Entry 1QO2 (X-ray diffraction, 1.85 A resolution); this record covers chain A.

Chain A:
Molecule: 1-(5-phosphoribosyl)-5-[(5-phosphoribosylamino)methylideneamino] imidazole-4-carboxamide isomerase
Source organism: Thermotoga maritima
Notes: EC 5.3.1.15
UniProtKB: Q9X0C7 (Q9X0C7); residue numbers follow UniProt; this construct covers 1-241
Chain sequence (241 residues; row label = number of the first residue in the row):
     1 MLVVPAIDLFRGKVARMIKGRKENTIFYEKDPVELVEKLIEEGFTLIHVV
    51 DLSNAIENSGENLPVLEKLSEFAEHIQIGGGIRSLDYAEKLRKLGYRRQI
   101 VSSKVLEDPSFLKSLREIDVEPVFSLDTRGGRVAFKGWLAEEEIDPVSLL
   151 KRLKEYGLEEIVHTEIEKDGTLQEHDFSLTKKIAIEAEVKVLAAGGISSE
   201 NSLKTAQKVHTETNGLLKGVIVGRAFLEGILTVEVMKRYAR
Modified / non-standard residues: Mse1 (selenomethionine; parent Met); Mse17 (selenomethionine; parent Met); Mse236 (selenomethionine; parent Met)
Curated features (UniProtKB/Swiss-Prot):
  - active site: D8 (Proton acceptor), D127 (Proton donor)
  - mutagenesis: D8 (D8N: Loss of activity), H48 (H48A: Decrease in activity), D51 (D51N: Decrease in activity), R83 (R83N: Decrease in activity), D127 (D127N: Almost no activity), T164 (T164A: Strong decrease in activity)

Overview:
Curated annotation (UniProt) lists active-site residues D8 and D127 and 6 mutagenesis sites.
Chain A is 1-(5-phosphoribosyl)-5-[(5-phosphoribosylamino)methylideneamino] imidazole-4-carboxamide isomerase
(Thermotoga maritima); the structure, Crystal structure of
N-((5'-phosphoribosyl)-formimino)-5-aminoimidazol-4-carboxamid ribonucleotid isomerase (EC 3.1.3.15, HisA),
was determined by X-ray diffraction (same publication as 1THF).
